5IWA - chains E and A of the 21 polymer chains in the assembly; structure by X-ray diffraction, 3.50 A resolution.

== Chain E ==
Protein: 30S ribosomal protein S5
Organism: Thermus thermophilus HB8
Reference sequence: Q5SHQ5 (RS5_THET8); residue numbers follow UniProt; this construct covers 5-161
Chain sequence (157 residues; numbered 5 to 161; the number before each row is that of its first residue):
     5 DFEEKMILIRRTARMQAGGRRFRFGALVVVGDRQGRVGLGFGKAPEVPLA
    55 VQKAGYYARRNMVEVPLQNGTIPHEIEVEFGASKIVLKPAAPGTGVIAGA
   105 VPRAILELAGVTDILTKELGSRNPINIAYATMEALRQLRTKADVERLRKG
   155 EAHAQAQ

== Chain A ==
Molecule: 16S ribosomal RNA
Organism: Thermus thermophilus HB8
Sequence (1509 nucleotides; row label = number of the first residue in the row; note: 42 numbers in that range are skipped by the numbering (no residue carries them; nothing is unmodelled there); a row labelled like 190A-190L holds insertion residues (190A, then the next letters in order)):
     1 AAAUUGGAGAGUUUGAUCCUGGCUCAGGGUGAACGCUGGCGGCGUGCCUA
    51 AGACAUGCAAGUCGUGCGGG
    73 CCGCGGGGUUUUA
    89 CUCCG
    95 UGGUC
   101 AGCGGCGGACGGGUGAGUAACGCGUGGGU
  129A G
   130 ACCUACCCGGAAGAGGGGGACAACCCGGGGAAACUCGGGCUAAUCCCCCA
   180 UGUGGACCCGC
190A-190L CCCUUGGGGUGU
   191 GUCCAAAGGGCUUU
   216 GCCCGCUUCCGGAUGGGCCCGCGUCCCAUCAGCUAGUUGGUGGGGUAAUG
   266 GCCCACCAAGGCGACGACGGGUAGCCGGUCUGAGAGGAUGGCCGGCCACA
   316 GGGGCACUGAGACACGGGCCCCACUCCUACGGGAGGCAGCAGUUAGGAAU
   366 CUUCCGCAAUGGGCGCAAGCCUGACGGAGCGACGCCGCUUGGAGGAAGAA
   416 GCCCUUCGGGGUGUAAACUCCUGAA
   442 CCCGGGACGAAACCCCCGACGA
   474 GGGGACUGACGGUACCGGG
   494 GUAAUAGCGCCGGCCAACUCCGUGCCAGCAGCCGCGGUAAUACGGAGGGC
   544 GCGAGCGUUACCCGGAUUCACUGGGCGUAAAGGGCGUGUAGGCGGCCUGG
   594 GGCGUCCCAUGUGAAAGACCACGGCUCAACCGUGGGGGAGCGUGGGAUAC
   644 GCUCAGGCUAGACGGUGGGAGAGGGUGGUGGAAUUCCCGGAGUAGCGGUG
   694 AAAUGCGCAGAUACCGGGAGGAACGCCGAUGGCGAAGGCAGCCACCUGGU
   744 CCACCCGUGACGCUGAGGCGCGAAAGCGUGGGGAGCAAACCGGAUUAGAU
   794 ACCCGGGUAGUCCACGCCCUAAACGAUGCGCGCUAGGUCUCUGGGUCU
   848 CCUGGGGGCCGAAGCUAACGCGUUAAGCGCGCCGCCUGGGGAGUACGGCC
   898 GCAAGGCUGAAACUCAAAGGAAUUGACGGGGGCCCGCACAAGCGGUGGAG
   948 CAUGUGGUUUAAUUCGAAGCAACGCGAAGAACCUUACCAGGCCUUGACAU
   998 GCUAGG
 1003A G
  1004 AACCCGGGUGAAAGCCUGGGGUGCCCC
1030A-1030D GCGA
  1031 GGGGAGCCCUAGCACAGGUGCUGCAUGGCCGUCGUCAGCUCGUGCCGUGA
  1081 GGUGUUGGGUUAAGUCCCGCAACGAGCGCAACCCCCGCCGUUAGUUGCCA
  1131 GCGGUUCGGCCGGGCACUCUAACGGGACUGCCCGCGAAA
  1171 GCGGGAGGAAGGAGGGGACGACGUCUGGUCAGCAUGGCCCUUACGGCCUG
  1221 GGCGACACACGUGCUACAAUGCCCACUACAAAGCGAUGCCACCCGGCAAC
  1271 GGGGAGCUAAUCGCAAAAAGGUGGGCCCAGUUCGGAUUGGGGUCUGCAAC
  1321 CCGACCCCAUGAAGCCGGAAUCGCUAGUAAUCGCGGAUCAG
 1361A C
  1362 CAUGCCGCGGUGAAUACGUUCCCGGGCCUUGUACACACCGCCCGUCACGC
  1412 CAUGGGAGCGGGCUCUACCCGAAGUCGCCGGG
  1446 AGCCUACGGG
  1459 CAGGCGCCGAGGGUAGGGCCCGUGACUGGGGCGAAGUCGUAACAAGGUAG
  1509 CUGUACCGGAAGGUGCGGCUGGAU
Differences from the reference sequence: expression tag (1-3)
Bound ions: Mg2+ site 1 near G21 (its only coordinating residue here); Mg2+ site 2: C48, G115; Mg2+ site 3 near A53 (its only coordinating residue here); Mg2+ site 4 near G66 (its only coordinating residue here); Mg2+ site 5 near A109 (its only coordinating residue here); Mg2+ site 6 near G111 (its only coordinating residue here); Mg2+ site 7: A116, G117, G289; Mg2+ site 8: C174, C175; Mg2+ site 9 near A195 (its only coordinating residue here); Mg2+ site 10: G299, G558; Mg2+ site 11 near C307 (its only coordinating residue here); Mg2+ site 12 near A315 (its only coordinating residue here); 54 more Mg2+ sites not listed
From the paper describing this entry:
  - binding site for the ligand 6EK: C1400
  - conformationally variable residues (loop rearrangement): U81 to A85, A792, U793, A794, G1516 to A1519

== How chain E and chain A interact ==
Pairs across the interface (78):
  Arg14(E) with U17(A), phosphate contact; C18(A), salt bridge to the phosphate; G1079(A), hydrogen bond to the phosphate; A1080(A), salt bridge to the phosphate
  Thr16(E) with A16(A), sugar contact; A1080(A), phosphate contact; G1081(A), hydrogen bond to the phosphate
  Ala17(E) with G15(A), hydrogen bond to the base; A16(A), hydrogen bond to the sugar; A1080(A), sugar contact; G1081(A), phosphate contact
  Arg18(E) with U921(A), sugar contact; U1070(A), salt bridge to the phosphate; G1081(A), phosphate contact
  Met19(E) with U921(A), hydrogen bond to the sugar; G922(A), sugar contact; A1398(A), base contact
  Gln20(E) with A923(A), phosphate contact; U1070(A), phosphate contact; A1398(A), hydrogen bond to the base
  Ala21(E) with G922(A), phosphate contact; A923(A), phosphate contact; A1398(A), base contact
  Gly22(E) with G1193(A), sugar contact; U1194(A), sugar contact; A1398(A), base contact
  Gly23(E) with A1398(A), base contact
  Arg24(E) with G15(A), hydrogen bond to the sugar; C1397(A), salt bridge to the phosphate
  Arg25(E) with C1069(A), hydrogen bond to the phosphate; U1070(A), salt bridge to the phosphate; C1192(A), hydrogen bond to the base
  Arg27(E) with C1071(A), salt bridge to the phosphate; G1081(A), phosphate contact
  Phe45(E) with A1080(A), phosphate contact
  Lys47(E) with G1077(A), base contact; A1080(A), phosphate contact; G1081(A), base contact
  Pro49(E) with G1072(A), phosphate contact
  Lys57(E) with G1072(A), salt bridge to the phosphate; U1073(A), salt bridge to the phosphate
  Tyr61(E) with G1074(A), hydrogen bond to the phosphate
  Arg64(E) with G1074(A), salt bridge to the phosphate; C1075(A), salt bridge to the phosphate
  Phe84(E) with U1078(A), sugar contact
  Ala86(E) with C19(A), sugar contact
  Ser87(E) with C19(A), phosphate contact
  Lys92(E) with G6(A), base contact; G7(A), base contact
  Ala94(E) with G6(A), base contact
  Ala95(E) with U5(A), base contact; G6(A), hydrogen bond to the base
  Thr98(E) with G6(A), hydrogen bond to the base
  Ile101(E) with A8(A), sugar contact
  Ala102(E) with A8(A), hydrogen bond to the sugar
  Gly103(E) with A8(A), hydrogen bond to the sugar
  Arg107(E) with A8(A), base contact
  Leu119(E) with G6(A), base contact; G7(A), sugar contact
  Thr120(E) with G7(A), hydrogen bond to the sugar; A8(A), sugar contact
  Lys121(E) with G7(A), base contact; G9(A), salt bridge to the phosphate; A559(A), salt bridge to the phosphate
  Glu122(E) with G9(A), hydrogen bond to the phosphate
  Leu123(E) with U560(A), base contact
  Ser125(E) with C19(A), hydrogen bond to the phosphate; U20(A), phosphate contact
  Arg126(E) with G9(A), phosphate contact; A10(A), phosphate contact; A559(A), salt bridge to the phosphate
  Asn127(E) with C18(A), hydrogen bond to the phosphate; C19(A), phosphate contact
  Asn130(E) with C18(A), phosphate contact; C19(A), hydrogen bond to the phosphate; U1078(A), hydrogen bond to the sugar
  Tyr133(E) with U1078(A), sugar contact; G1079(A), hydrogen bond to the phosphate
Interface residues without a listed pair, chain E (47 interface residues in all): Arg15, Ala48, Tyr60, Gly85, Pro93, Pro96, Ala104, Ile129
Interface residues without a listed pair, chain A (39 interface residues in all): U4, G558, A864, G1082, A1396

== In short ==
47 residues of chain E face 39 of chain A across their interface, with 21 hydrogen bonds and 13 salt bridges.
Among the polar pairs are Ala17(E)-G15(A), Gln20(E)-A1398(A) and Arg25(E)-C1192(A). The paper reports a
binding site for the ligand 6EK at C1400(A); conformational variability at U81(A), A792(A) and U793(A) among
others.
Chain E is 30S ribosomal protein S5 and chain A is 16S ribosomal RNA, both from Thermus thermophilus HB8; the
structure, Crystal structure of the 30S ribosomal subunit from Thermus thermophilus in complex with the
GE81112 peptide ..., was determined by X-ray diffraction.
